3AYW - chains F and J of the 10 polymer chains in the assembly; structure by X-ray diffraction, 2.90 A resolution.

== Chain F ==
Protein: Histone H4
From: Homo sapiens
UniProtKB: P62805 (H4_HUMAN); residues 0-102 here correspond to UniProt positions 1-103 (UniProt number = residue number + 1)
Chain sequence (106 residues; numbered -3 to 102; the number before each row is that of its first residue; numbers below 1 keep their minus sign (Gly-3 is residue -3)):
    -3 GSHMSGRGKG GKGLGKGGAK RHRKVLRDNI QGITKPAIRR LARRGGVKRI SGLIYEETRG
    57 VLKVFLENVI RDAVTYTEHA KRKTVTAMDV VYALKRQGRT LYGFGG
Unresolved in the structure: -3 to 18
Differences from the reference sequence: expression tag (-3 to -1)
UniProt features mapped onto this chain:
  - DNA-binding region: Lys16 to Lys20
  - modified residue: Ser1 (N-acetylserine), Arg3 (Asymmetric dimethylarginine), Lys5 (N6-(2-hydroxyisobutyryl)lysine), Lys8 (N6-(2-hydroxyisobutyryl)lysine), Lys12 (N6-(2-hydroxyisobutyryl)lysine), Lys16 (N6-(2-hydroxyisobutyryl)lysine), Lys20 (N6,N6,N6-trimethyllysine), Lys31 (N6-(2-hydroxyisobutyryl)lysine), Lys44 (N6-(2-hydroxyisobutyryl)lysine), Ser47 (Phosphoserine), Tyr51 (Phosphotyrosine), Lys59 (N6-(2-hydroxyisobutyryl)lysine), Lys77 (N6-(2-hydroxyisobutyryl)lysine), Lys79 (N6-(2-hydroxyisobutyryl)lysine), Thr80 (Phosphothreonine), Tyr88 (Phosphotyrosine), Lys91 (N6-(2-hydroxyisobutyryl)lysine)
  - cross-link (Glycyl lysine isopeptide (Lys-Gly)): Lys12 (interchain with G-Cter in SUMO2), Lys20 (interchain with G-Cter in SUMO2), Lys31 (interchain with G-Cter in SUMO2), Lys59 (interchain with G-Cter in SUMO2), Lys79 (interchain with G-Cter in SUMO2), Lys91 (interchain with G-Cter in SUMO2)

== Chain J ==
Molecule: 146-nt DNA strand
Sequence (146 nucleotides; numbered 147 to 292; the number before each row is that of its first residue):
   147 ATCAATATCC ACCTGCAGAT TCTACCAAAA GTGTATTTGG AAACTGCTCC ATCAAAAGGC
   207 ATGTTCAGCT GAATTCAGCT GAACATGCCT TTTGATGGAG CAGTTTCCAA ATACACTTTT
   267 GGTAGAATCT GCAGGTGGAT ATTGAT
Ion coordination: Mn2+ site 1 near DG185 (its only coordinating residue here); Mn2+ site 2 near DG217 (its only coordinating residue here); Mn2+ site 3 near DG267 (its only coordinating residue here); Mn2+ site 4 near DG280 (its only coordinating residue here)

== How chain F and chain J interact ==
Residue-residue contacts (7; chain F residue first):
  Arg19(F) - DT198(J)  salt bridge to the phosphate
  Thr30(F) - DA207(J)  phosphate contact
  Thr30(F) - DT208(J)  phosphate contact
  Pro32(F) - DA207(J)  phosphate contact
  Pro32(F) - DT208(J)  phosphate contact
  Arg36(F) - DA207(J)  salt bridge to the phosphate
  Arg45(F) - DT216(J)  sugar contact
Also at the interface, not in a pair above, chain F (6 interface residues in all): Lys31
Also at the interface, not in a pair above, chain J (6 interface residues in all): DG214, DG217

== Summary ==
Chain F and chain J each contribute 6 residues to their interface, with 2 salt bridges. Polar contacts include
Arg19(F)-DT198(J) and Arg36(F)-DA207(J). UniProt lists a DNA-binding region on chain F.
Here chain F is Histone H4 (Homo sapiens) and chain J is a 146-nt DNA strand. Entry 3AYW (Crystal Structure of
Human Nucleosome Core Particle Containing H3K56Q mutation) was determined by X-ray diffraction, deposited
together with 3AZE, 3AZF, 3AZG, 3AZH, 3AZJ, 3AZK and 3 further entries.
